Entry 6HV5 (X-ray diffraction, 3.00 A resolution); this record covers chains N and a of the 28 polymer chains in the assembly.

[Chain N]
Name: Proteasome subunit beta type-1
Source organism: Saccharomyces cerevisiae (strain ATCC 204508 / S288c)
Notes: EC 3.4.25.1
UniProtKB: P38624 (PSB1_YEAST); residues 1-196 here correspond to UniProt positions 20-215 (UniProt number = residue number + 19)
Sequence (196 residues; row label = number of the first residue in the row):
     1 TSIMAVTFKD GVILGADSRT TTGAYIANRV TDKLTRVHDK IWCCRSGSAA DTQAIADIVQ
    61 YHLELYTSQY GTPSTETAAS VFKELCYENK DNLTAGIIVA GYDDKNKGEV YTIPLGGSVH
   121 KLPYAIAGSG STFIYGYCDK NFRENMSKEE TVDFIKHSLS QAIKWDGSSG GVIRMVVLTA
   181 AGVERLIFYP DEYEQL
Swiss-Prot annotation at these positions:
  - active site: Thr1 (Nucleophile)
Metal / ion sites: Mg2+: Ile163, Ser169

[Chain a]
Name: Proteasome subunit beta type-7
Source organism: Saccharomyces cerevisiae (strain ATCC 204508 / S288c)
Notes: EC 3.4.25.1
UniProtKB: P30657 (PSB7_YEAST); residues -12 to 233 here correspond to UniProt positions 21-266 (UniProt number = residue number + 33)
Sequence (246 residues; row label = number of the first residue in the row; numbers below 1 keep their minus sign (Thr-12 is residue -12)):
   -12 TQIANAGASP MVNTQQPIVT GTSVISMKYD NGVIIAADNL GSYGSLLRFN GVERLIPVGD
    48 NTVVGISGDI SDMQHIERLL KDLVTENAYD NPLADAEEAL EPSYIFEYLA TVMYQRRSKM
   108 NPLWNAIIVA GVQSNGDQFL RYVNLLGVTY SSPTLATGFG AHMANPLLRK VVDRESDIPK
   168 TTVQVAEEAI VNAMRVLYYR DARSSRNFSL AIIDKNTGLT FKKNLQVENM KWDFAKDIKG
   228 YGTQKI
Disordered / not traced: -12 to 0

[Chain N / chain a interface]
Residue-residue contacts (58; chain N residue first):
  Arg19(N) - Ala189(a)
  Thr21(N) - Ala189(a)
  Ala24(N) - Phe146(a)
  Ala24(N) - Asp188(a)
  Ala24(N) - Ala189(a)  hydrogen bond (backbone-backbone)
  Ala24(N) - Arg190(a)
  Tyr25(N) - Phe146(a)
  Tyr25(N) - Arg187(a)
  Ile26(N) - Tyr186(a)
  Ile26(N) - Arg187(a)  hydrogen bond (backbone-backbone)
  Ile26(N) - Asp188(a)
  Ile26(N) - Ala189(a)
  Ala27(N) - Arg187(a)  hydrogen bond (backbone-side chain)
  Arg29(N) - Tyr186(a)
  Arg29(N) - Arg187(a)
  Arg29(N) - Lys218(a)  hydrogen bond (side chain-backbone)
  Arg29(N) - Trp219(a)
  Arg29(N) - Phe221(a)
  Val30(N) - Phe221(a)  hydrophobic
  Val30(N) - Ala222(a)  hydrophobic
  Val30(N) - Ile225(a)  hydrophobic
  Asp32(N) - Lys226(a)
  Asp32(N) - Gly227(a)  hydrogen bond (side chain-backbone)
  Asp32(N) - Gln231(a)
  Leu34(N) - Gln231(a)
  Thr35(N) - Tyr228(a)
  Thr35(N) - Gln231(a)
  Arg36(N) - Gln231(a)  hydrogen bond (backbone-side chain)
  Trp42(N) - Gln231(a)
  Arg45(N) - Tyr228(a)
  Gln53(N) - Tyr228(a)  hydrogen bond (backbone-side chain)
  Ala56(N) - Tyr228(a)
  Asp57(N) - Tyr228(a)  hydrogen bond
  Phe133(N) - Leu33(a)  hydrophobic
  Lys164(N) - Leu34(a)
  Trp165(N) - Ser32(a)
  Trp165(N) - Leu33(a)
  Trp165(N) - Leu34(a)  hydrogen bond (backbone-backbone)
  Trp165(N) - Arg35(a)
  Asp166(N) - Ser32(a)
  Gly167(N) - Ser32(a)  hydrogen bond (backbone-backbone)
  Gly167(N) - Leu34(a)
  Gly167(N) - Ala189(a)
  Gly171(N) - Trp219(a)
  Val172(N) - Trp219(a)  hydrophobic
  Arg174(N) - Ala222(a)  hydrogen bond (side chain-backbone)
  Arg174(N) - Ile225(a)
  Arg185(N) - Gln231(a)
  Arg185(N) - Ile233(a)  hydrogen bond (side chain-backbone)
  Ile187(N) - Ala222(a)  hydrophobic
  Ile187(N) - Lys223(a)
  Tyr189(N) - Trp219(a)
  Tyr189(N) - Asp220(a)
  Tyr189(N) - Lys223(a)
  Pro190(N) - Trp219(a)
  Asp191(N) - Arg193(a)  salt bridge
  Glu194(N) - Tyr185(a)  hydrogen bond
  Glu194(N) - Arg193(a)  salt bridge
Interface residues without a listed pair, chain N (34 interface residues in all): Asn28, Ile163, Ser168
Interface residues without a listed pair, chain a (27 interface residues in all): Asn37, Met150, Met217

[Overview]
Chain N and chain a form an interface of 34 and 27 residues respectively; the contacts include 13 hydrogen
bonds and 2 salt bridges. Among the polar pairs are Asp191(N)-Arg193(a), Glu194(N)-Arg193(a) and
Ala27(N)-Arg187(a). UniProt lists active-site residue Thr1(N) on chain N.
Chain N is Proteasome subunit beta type-1 and chain a is Proteasome subunit beta type-7, both from
Saccharomyces cerevisiae (strain ATCC 204508 / S288c); the structure, Yeast 20S proteasome with human beta2i
(1-53) in complex with 4, was determined by X-ray diffraction, deposited together with 6HTB, 6HTC, 6HTD, 6HTP,
6HTR, 6HUB and 30 further entries.
